Entry 8Z0L (electron microscopy, 2.57 A resolution); this record covers chains F and I of the 12 polymer chains in the assembly.

[Chain F]
Protein: HNH endonuclease
From: Selenomonas sp
Sequence (344 residues; row label = number of the first residue in the row):
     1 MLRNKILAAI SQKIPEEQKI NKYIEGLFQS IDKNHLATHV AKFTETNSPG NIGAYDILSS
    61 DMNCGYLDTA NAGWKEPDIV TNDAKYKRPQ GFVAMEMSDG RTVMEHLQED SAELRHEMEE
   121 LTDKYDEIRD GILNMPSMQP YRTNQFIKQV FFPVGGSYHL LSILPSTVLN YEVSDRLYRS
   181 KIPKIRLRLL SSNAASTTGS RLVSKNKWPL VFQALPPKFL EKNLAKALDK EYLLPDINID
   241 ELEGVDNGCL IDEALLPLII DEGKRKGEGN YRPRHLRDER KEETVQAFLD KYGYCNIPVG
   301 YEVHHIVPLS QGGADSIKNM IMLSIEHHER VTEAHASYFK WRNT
Disordered / not traced: 1-14, 96, 100-101, 130, 341-344
What the authors report for this chain:
  - catalytic residues: His305
  - mutagenesis - Y271A/R274A/H275A/R277A, H305A, E329A/T332A/E333A, H335A/K340A/W341A: abolished catalytic activity on target DNA
  - mutagenesis - K85A/R88A, K207A/W208A: decreased catalytic activity on target DNA
  - mutagenesis - L224G/L228G: decreased catalytic activity on dsDNA and ssDNA
  - mutagenesis - L224G/L228G: unchanged binding to target
  - mutagenesis - K207A/W208A: decreased binding to target DNA

[Chain I]
Molecule: 32-nt DNA strand
From: Selenomonas sp
Sequence (32 nucleotides; numbered -14 to 17; the number before each row is that of its first residue; numbers below 1 keep their minus sign (DA-14 is residue -14)):
   -14 AGCGCACCTA ATTTCCTGAC GGCAATCCGC AC

[How chain F and chain I interact]
Residue-residue contacts - 15 pairs, chain F then chain I:
  Lys42(F) with DG14(I), phosphate contact; DC15(I), salt bridge to the phosphate
  Thr46(F) with DG14(I), hydrogen bond to the phosphate
  Asn47(F) with DG14(I), sugar contact
  Ser48(F) with DC15(I), phosphate contact
  Asn82(F) with DA16(I), hydrogen bond to the phosphate
  Asp83(F) with DG14(I), hydrogen bond to the base; DC15(I), sugar contact
  Lys85(F) with DC15(I), hydrogen bond to the base; DA16(I), hydrogen bond to the sugar
  Tyr86(F) with DA16(I), sugar contact
  Ser191(F) with DC13(I), hydrogen bond to the phosphate
  Asn193(F) with DC13(I), sugar contact
  Thr197(F) with DC13(I), sugar contact; DG14(I), sugar contact
Interface residues without a listed pair, chain F (13 interface residues in all): Pro49, Ala194

[Overview]
13 residues of chain F face 4 of chain I across their interface, with 6 hydrogen bonds and 1 salt bridge.
Among the polar pairs are Asp83(F)-DG14(I), Lys85(F)-DC15(I) and Lys85(F)-DA16(I). From the paper: the
catalytic residue His305(F); Y271A/R274A/H275A/R277A, H305A and E329A/T332A/E333A of chain F, among others,
abolish catalytic activity on target DNA; 7 substitutions were tested in all.
Here chain F is HNH endonuclease and chain I is a 32-nt DNA strand, both from Selenomonas sp. Entry 8Z0L
(Cryo-EM structure of Cas8-HNH system at partial R-loop state) was determined by electron microscopy (same
publication as 8Z0K, 8ZDY and 8ZNR).
